5S5K - chains A and F of the 6 polymer chains in the assembly; structure by X-ray diffraction, 2.41 A resolution.

Chain A:
Protein: Tubulin alpha-1B chain
Source organism: Bos taurus
UniProtKB: P81947 (TBA1B_BOVIN); numbering as in UniProt (aligned over 1-451)
Sequence (451 residues; each row starts with the number of its first residue):
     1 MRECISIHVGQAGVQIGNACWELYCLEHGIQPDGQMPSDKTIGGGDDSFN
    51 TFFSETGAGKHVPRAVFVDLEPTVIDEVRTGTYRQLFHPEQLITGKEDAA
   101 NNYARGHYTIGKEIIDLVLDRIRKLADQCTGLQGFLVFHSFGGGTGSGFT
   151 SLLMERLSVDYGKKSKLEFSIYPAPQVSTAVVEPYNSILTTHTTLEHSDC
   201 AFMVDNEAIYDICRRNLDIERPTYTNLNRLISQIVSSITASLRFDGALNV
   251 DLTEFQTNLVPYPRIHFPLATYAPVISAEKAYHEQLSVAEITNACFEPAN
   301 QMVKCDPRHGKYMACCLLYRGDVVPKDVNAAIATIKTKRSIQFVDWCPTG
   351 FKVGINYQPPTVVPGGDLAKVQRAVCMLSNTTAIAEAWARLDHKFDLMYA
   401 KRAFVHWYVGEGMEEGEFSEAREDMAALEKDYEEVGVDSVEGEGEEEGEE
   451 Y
Disordered / not traced: 439-451
Bound ions: Ca2+: Asp39, Thr41, Gly44, Glu55
Residues lining bound ligands: GTP (guanosine-5'-triphosphate): Gly10, Gln11, Ala12, Gln15, Ile16, Asp69, Asp98, Ala99, Ala100, Asn101, Ser140, Gly142, Gly143, Gly144, Thr145, Gly146, Ile171, Pro173, Val177, Ser178, Glu183, Asn206, Tyr224, Leu227, Asn228, Ile231

Chain F:
Protein: Tubulin-Tyrosine Ligase
Source organism: Gallus gallus
UniProtKB: E1BQ43 (E1BQ43_CHICK); residues 1-378 here = UniProt positions 1-378
Sequence (384 residues; numbered 1 to 384; the number before each row is that of its first residue):
     1 MYTFVVRDENSSVYAEVSRLLLATGQWKRLRKDNPRFNLMLGERNRLPFG
    51 RLGHEPGLVQLVNYYRGADKLCRKASLVKLIKTSPELSESCTWFPESYVI
   101 YPTNLKTPVAPAQNGIRHLINNTRTDEREVFLAAYNRRREGREGNVWIAK
   151 SSAGAKGEGILISSEASELLDFIDEQGQVHVIQKYLEKPLLLEPGHRKFD
   201 IRSWVLVDHLYNIYLYREGVLRTSSEPYNSANFQDKTCHLTNHCIQKEYS
   251 KNYGRYEEGNEMFFEEFNQYLMDALNTTLENSILLQIKHIIRSCLMCIEP
   301 AISTKHLHYQSFQLFGFDFMVDEELKVWLIEVNGAPACAQKLYAELCQGI
   351 VDVAISSVFPLADTGQKTSQPTSIFIKLHHHHHH
Disordered / not traced: 106-124, 156-158, 363-370, 383-384
Construct notes: expression tag (379-384)
Bound ions: Mg2+: Glu331, Asn333 (together with AMP-PCP)
Residues lining bound ligands: AMP-PCP (ACP; phosphomethylphosphonic acid adenylate ester): Lys74, Ile148, Lys150, Ala155, Gln183, Lys184, Tyr185, Leu186, Lys198, Asp200, Arg202, Arg222, His239, Leu240, Thr241, Asn242, Asp318, Met320, Ile330, Glu331, Asn333

Chain A / chain F interface:
Contacting residue pairs (22; chain A residue first):
  Gln176(A) - Pro56(F)
  Glu207(A) - His54(F)  salt bridge
  Glu297(A) - His306(F)
  Pro298(A) - His306(F)
  Pro298(A) - Leu307(F)  hydrophobic
  Lys304(A) - His54(F)
  Cys305(A) - His308(F)
  Asp306(A) - Arg66(F)
  Asp306(A) - Leu307(F)
  Arg308(A) - Pro300(F)  hydrogen bond (side chain-backbone)
  Arg308(A) - Ala301(F)  hydrogen bond (side chain-backbone)
  Arg308(A) - Ile302(F)
  Arg308(A) - Ser303(F)  hydrogen bond (side chain-backbone)
  His309(A) - Arg66(F)  hydrogen bond (side chain-backbone)
  His309(A) - Gly67(F)
  His309(A) - Ala301(F)
  Ser340(A) - Ala301(F)
  Glu386(A) - Arg66(F)  salt bridge
  Arg390(A) - Gly50(F)
  Arg390(A) - His54(F)  hydrogen bond
  His393(A) - Arg51(F)  hydrogen bond
  Glu433(A) - Arg46(F)  salt bridge
Interface residues without a listed pair, chain A (17 interface residues in all): Pro175, Lys338, Ala389
Interface residues without a listed pair, chain F (15 interface residues in all): Gly53

In short:
17 residues of chain A face 15 of chain F across their interface; the contacts include 6 hydrogen bonds and 3
salt bridges. Polar pairs include Glu207(A)-His54(F), Glu386(A)-Arg66(F) and Glu433(A)-Arg46(F). Bound to
chain A: GTP. Chain F binds AMP-PCP.
Chain A is Tubulin alpha-1B chain (Bos taurus) and chain F is Tubulin-Tyrosine Ligase (Gallus gallus); the
structure, Tubulin-Z2472938267-complex, was determined by X-ray diffraction (same publication as 5S4L, 5S4M,
5S4N, 5S4O, 5S4P, 5S4Q and 52 further entries).
